Entry 5E0W (X-ray diffraction, 2.00 A resolution); this record covers chains A and C of the 4 polymer chains in the assembly.

# Chain A
Molecule: Estrogen receptor
Source organism: Homo sapiens
Notes: fragment: ligand-binding domain
Reference sequence: P03372 (ESR1_HUMAN); residue numbers follow UniProt; this construct covers 298-554
Sequence (257 residues; numbered 298 to 554; the number before each row is that of its first residue):
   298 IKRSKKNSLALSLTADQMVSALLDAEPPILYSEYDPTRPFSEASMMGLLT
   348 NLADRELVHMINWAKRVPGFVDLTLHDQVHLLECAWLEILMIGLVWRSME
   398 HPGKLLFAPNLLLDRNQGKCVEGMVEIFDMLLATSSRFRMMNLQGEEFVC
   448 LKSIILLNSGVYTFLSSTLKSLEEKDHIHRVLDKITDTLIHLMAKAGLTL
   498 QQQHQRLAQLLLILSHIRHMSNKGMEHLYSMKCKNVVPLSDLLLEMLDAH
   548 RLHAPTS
Disordered / not traced: 298-304, 461-465, 531-535, 549-554
Differences from the reference sequence: engineered mutation S537 (Tyr in P03372)
Ligand contacts: 5KE (4,4'-{[(3S)-3-(4-hydroxyphenyl)cyclohexylidene]methanediyl}diphenol): M343, L346, T347, L349, A350, E353, W383, L384, L387, M388, L391, R394, F404, V418, E419, G420, M421, I424, F425, L428, G521, H524, L525, M528, L540

# Chain C
Molecule: Nuclear receptor coactivator 2
Notes: fragment: Nuclear receptor-interacting peptide
Reference sequence: Q15596 (NCOA2_HUMAN); residue numbers follow UniProt; this construct covers 686-699
Sequence (14 residues; each row starts with the number of its first residue):
   686 KHKILHRLLQDSSS
Disordered / not traced: 686-687, 698-699

# How chain A and chain C interact
Pairs across the interface (24; chain A residue first):
  I358(A) with L690(C), hydrophobic; L693(C), hydrophobic; L694(C), hydrophobic
  K362(A) with L693(C), hydrogen bond (side chain-backbone); L694(C); D696(C), hydrogen bond (side chain-backbone)
  L372(A) with H691(C); L694(C), hydrophobic; Q695(C)
  Q375(A) with L694(C)
  V376(A) with K688(C); L690(C); H691(C); L694(C), hydrophobic
  L379(A) with L690(C), hydrophobic; L694(C), hydrophobic
  E380(A) with K688(C), salt bridge; L690(C)
  D538(A) with I689(C)
  L539(A) with I689(C); L690(C)
  E542(A) with K688(C); I689(C), hydrogen bond (side chain-backbone)
  M543(A) with L690(C), hydrophobic
Also at the interface, not in a pair above, chain A (12 interface residues in all): F367

# Summary
12 residues of chain A face 8 of chain C across their interface, with 3 hydrogen bonds and 1 salt bridge.
Polar contacts include E380(A)-K688(C), K362(A)-L693(C) and K362(A)-D696(C). Chain A binds compound 5KE.
Here chain A is Estrogen receptor (Homo sapiens) and chain C is Nuclear receptor coactivator 2. Entry 5E0W
(Crystal Structure of the ER-alpha Ligand-binding Domain in Complex with the Cyclofenil Derivative
4,4'-{[(3S)-3-(4-hydroxyphenyl)cyclohexylidene]methanediyl}diphenol) was determined by X-ray diffraction
together with 4ZN7, 4ZNH, 4ZNS, 4ZNT, 4ZNU, 4ZNV and 50 further entries from the same study.
